2NVX - chains A and B of the 13 polymer chains in the assembly; structure by X-ray diffraction, 3.60 A resolution.

[Chain A]
Name: DNA-directed RNA polymerase II largest subunit
Source organism: Saccharomyces cerevisiae
Notes: EC 2.7.7.6
UniProt: P04050 (RPB1_YEAST); residues 1-1733 here = UniProt positions 1-1733
Sequence (1733 residues; row label = number of the first residue in the row):
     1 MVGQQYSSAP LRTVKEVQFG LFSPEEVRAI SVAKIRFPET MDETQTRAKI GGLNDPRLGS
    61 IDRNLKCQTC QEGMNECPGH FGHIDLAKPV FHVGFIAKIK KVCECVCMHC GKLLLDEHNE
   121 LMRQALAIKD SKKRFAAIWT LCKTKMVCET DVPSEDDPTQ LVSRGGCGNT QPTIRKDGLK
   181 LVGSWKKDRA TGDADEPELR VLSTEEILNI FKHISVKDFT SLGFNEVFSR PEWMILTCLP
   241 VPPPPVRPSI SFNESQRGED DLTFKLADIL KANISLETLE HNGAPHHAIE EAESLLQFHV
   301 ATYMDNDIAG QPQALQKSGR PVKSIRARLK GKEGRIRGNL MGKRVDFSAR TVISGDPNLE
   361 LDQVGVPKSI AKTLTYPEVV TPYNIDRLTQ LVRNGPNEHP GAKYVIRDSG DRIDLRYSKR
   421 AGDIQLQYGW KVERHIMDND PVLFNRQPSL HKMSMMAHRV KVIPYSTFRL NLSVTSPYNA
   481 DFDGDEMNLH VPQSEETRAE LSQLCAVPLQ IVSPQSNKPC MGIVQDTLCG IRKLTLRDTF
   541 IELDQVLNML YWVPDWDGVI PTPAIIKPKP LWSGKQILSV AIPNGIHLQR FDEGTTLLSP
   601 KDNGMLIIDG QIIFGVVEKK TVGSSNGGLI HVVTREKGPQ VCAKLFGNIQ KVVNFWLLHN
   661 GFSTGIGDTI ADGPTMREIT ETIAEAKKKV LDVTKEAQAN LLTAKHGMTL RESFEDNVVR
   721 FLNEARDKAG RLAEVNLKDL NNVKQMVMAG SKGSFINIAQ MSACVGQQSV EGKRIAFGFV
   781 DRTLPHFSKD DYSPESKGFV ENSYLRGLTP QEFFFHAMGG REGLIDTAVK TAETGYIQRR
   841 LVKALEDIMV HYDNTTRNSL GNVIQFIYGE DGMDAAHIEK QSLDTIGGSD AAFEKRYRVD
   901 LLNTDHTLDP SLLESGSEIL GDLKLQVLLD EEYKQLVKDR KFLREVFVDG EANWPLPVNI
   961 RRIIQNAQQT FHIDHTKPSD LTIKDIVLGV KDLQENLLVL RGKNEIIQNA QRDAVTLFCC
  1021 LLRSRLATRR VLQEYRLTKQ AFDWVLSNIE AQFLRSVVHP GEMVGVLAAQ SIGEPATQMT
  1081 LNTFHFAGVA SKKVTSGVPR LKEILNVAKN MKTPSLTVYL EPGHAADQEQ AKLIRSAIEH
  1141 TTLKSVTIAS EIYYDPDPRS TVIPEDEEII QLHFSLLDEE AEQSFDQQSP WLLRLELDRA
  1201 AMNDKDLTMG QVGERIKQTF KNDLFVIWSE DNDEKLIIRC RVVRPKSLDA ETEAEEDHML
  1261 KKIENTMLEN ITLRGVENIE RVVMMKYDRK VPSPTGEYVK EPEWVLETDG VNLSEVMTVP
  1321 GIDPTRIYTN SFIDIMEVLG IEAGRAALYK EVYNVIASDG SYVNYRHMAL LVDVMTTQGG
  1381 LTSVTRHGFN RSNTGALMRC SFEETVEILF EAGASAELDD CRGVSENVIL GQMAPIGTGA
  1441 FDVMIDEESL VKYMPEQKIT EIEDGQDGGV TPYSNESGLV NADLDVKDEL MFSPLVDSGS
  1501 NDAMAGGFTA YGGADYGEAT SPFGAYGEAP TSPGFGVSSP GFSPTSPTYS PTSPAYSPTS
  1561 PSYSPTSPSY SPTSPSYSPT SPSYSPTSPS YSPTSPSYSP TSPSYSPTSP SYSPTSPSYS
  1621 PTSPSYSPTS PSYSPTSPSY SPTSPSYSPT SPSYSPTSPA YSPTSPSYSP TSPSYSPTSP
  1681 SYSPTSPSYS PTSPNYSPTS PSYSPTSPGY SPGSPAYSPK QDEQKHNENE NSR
Unresolved in the structure: 1-2, 187-198, 1082-1091, 1177-1186, 1245-1253, 1446-1733
Ion coordination: Zn2+ site 1: Cys67, Cys70, Cys77; Zn2+ site 2 near Cys107 (its only coordinating residue here)
Residues lining bound ligands: deoxyuridine-5'-triphosphate (DUT): Arg446, Asn479, Asp481, Asp483, Asp485, Lys752, Thr831
Curated features (UniProtKB/Swiss-Prot):
  - region: Pro248 to Asp260 (Lid loop), Asn306 to Lys323 (Rudder loop), Pro810 to Glu822 (Bridging helix)
  - binding site (Zn(2+)): Cys67, Cys70, Cys77, His80, Cys107, Cys110, Cys148, Cys167
  - binding site (Mg(2+)): Asp481, Asp483, Asp485
  - modified residue: Thr1471 (Phosphothreonine)
  - cross-link (Glycyl lysine isopeptide (Lys-Gly)): Lys695 (interchain with G-Cter in ubiquitin), Lys1246 (interchain with G-Cter in ubiquitin), Lys1350 (interchain with G-Cter in ubiquitin)
  - natural variant: Ser1653 to Pro1659 (deletion: In strain: A364A)
  - mutagenesis: Lys1246 (K1246R: Impairs ubiquitination during transcription stress)
What the authors report for this chain:
  - catalytic residues: His1085 (proposed by the authors, not directly observed)
  - mutagenesis - R446A: abolished growth

[Chain B]
Name: DNA-directed RNA polymerase II 140 kDa polypeptide
Source organism: Saccharomyces cerevisiae
Notes: EC 2.7.7.6
UniProt: P08518 (RPB2_YEAST); numbering as in UniProt (aligned over 1-1224)
Sequence (1224 residues; each row starts with the number of its first residue):
     1 MSDLANSEKY YDEDPYGFED ESAPITAEDS WAVISAFFRE KGLVSQQLDS FNQFVDYTLQ
    61 DIICEDSTLI LEQLAQHTTE SDNISRKYEI SFGKIYVTKP MVNESDGVTH ALYPQEARLR
   121 NLTYSSGLFV DVKKRTYEAI DVPGRELKYE LIAEESEDDS ESGKVFIGRL PIMLRSKNCY
   181 LSEATESDLY KLKECPFDMG GYFIINGSEK VLIAQERSAG NIVQVFKKAA PSPISHVAEI
   241 RSALEKGSRF ISTLQVKLYG REGSSARTIK ATLPYIKQDI PIVIIFRALG IIPDGEILEH
   301 ICYDVNDWQM LEMLKPCVED GFVIQDRETA LDFIGRRGTA LGIKKEKRIQ YAKDILQKEF
   361 LPHITQLEGF ESRKAFFLGY MINRLLLCAL DRKDQDDRDH FGKKRLDLAG PLLAQLFKTL
   421 FKKLTKDIFR YMQRTVEEAH DFNMKLAINA KTITSGLKYA LATGNWGEQK KAMSSRAGVS
   481 QVLNRYTYSS TLSHLRRTNT PIGRDGKLAK PRQLHNTHWG LVCPAETPEG QACGLVKNLS
   541 LMSCISVGTD PMPIITFLSE WGMEPLEDYV PHQSPDATRV FVNGVWHGVH RNPARLMETL
   601 RTLRRKGDIN PEVSMIRDIR EKELKIFTDA GRVYRPLFIV EDDESLGHKE LKVRKGHIAK
   661 LMATEYQDIE GGFEDVEEYT WSSLLNEGLV EYIDAEEEES ILIAMQPEDL EPAEANEEND
   721 LDVDPAKRIR VSHHATTFTH CEIHPSMILG VAASIIPFPD HNQSPRNTYQ SAMGKQAMGV
   781 FLTNYNVRMD TMANILYYPQ KPLGTTRAME YLKFRELPAG QNAIVAIACY SGYNQEDSMI
   841 MNQSSIDRGL FRSLFFRSYM DQEKKYGMSI TETFEKPQRT NTLRMKHGTY DKLDDDGLIA
   901 PGVRVSGEDV IIGKTTPISP DEEELGQRTA YHSKRDASTP LRSTENGIVD QVLVTTNQDG
   961 LKFVKVRVRT TKIPQIGDKF ASRHGQKGTI GITYRREDMP FTAEGIVPDL IINPHAIPSR
  1021 MTVAHLIECL LSKVAALSGN EGDASPFTDI TVEGISKLLR EHGYQSRGFE VMYNGHTGKK
  1081 LMAQIFFGPT YYQRLRHMVD DKIHARARGP MQVLTRQPVE GRSRDGGLRF GEMERDCMIA
  1141 HGAASFLKER LMEASDAFRV HICGICGLMT VIAKLNHNQF ECKGCDNKID IYQIHIPYAA
  1201 KLLFQELMAM NITPRLYTDR SRDF
Unresolved in the structure: 1-19, 71-87, 135-163, 438-445, 503-508, 669-676, 715-721, 866-868, 922-932, 1223-1224
Residues lining bound ligands: deoxyuridine-5'-triphosphate (DUT): Glu529, Arg766, Tyr769, Asp837, Lys987, Ser1019, Arg1020

[Chain A / chain B interface]
Residue-residue contacts - 399 pairs, chain A then chain B:
  Gln4(A) - Arg1159(B)  hydrogen bond
  Gln5(A) - Arg1159(B)
  Gln5(A) - Leu1175(B)
  Tyr6(A) - Leu1175(B)
  Ser7(A) - Arg1159(B)
  Ser7(A) - Gln1193(B)  hydrogen bond
  Ser8(A) - Asn1178(B)
  Ser8(A) - Phe1180(B)
  Ala9(A) - Phe1180(B)  hydrophobic
  Ala9(A) - Ile1191(B)
  Ala9(A) - Gln1193(B)
  Pro10(A) - Ile1191(B)
  Pro10(A) - Tyr1192(B)
  Pro10(A) - Gln1193(B)  hydrogen bond (backbone-backbone)
  Leu11(A) - Gln1193(B)
  Leu11(A) - Ile1194(B)  hydrophobic
  Leu11(A) - His1195(B)
  Arg12(A) - Tyr1192(B)  hydrogen bond
  Arg12(A) - Gln1193(B)  hydrogen bond (backbone-backbone)
  Arg12(A) - Ile1194(B)
  Arg12(A) - Thr1218(B)
  Thr13(A) - Thr1218(B)
  Val14(A) - Leu1216(B)  hydrophobic
  Lys15(A) - Tyr1217(B)  hydrogen bond (backbone-backbone)
  Lys15(A) - Thr1218(B)  hydrogen bond (side chain-backbone)
  Lys15(A) - Asp1219(B)
  Lys15(A) - Arg1220(B)
  Glu16(A) - Arg1215(B)
  Glu16(A) - Leu1216(B)
  Glu16(A) - Tyr1217(B)  hydrogen bond (backbone-backbone)
  Glu16(A) - Arg1220(B)
  Glu16(A) - Ser1221(B)
  Glu16(A) - Arg1222(B)
  Val17(A) - Arg1215(B)
  Gln18(A) - Thr1213(B)
  Gln18(A) - Pro1214(B)
  Gln18(A) - Arg1215(B)  hydrogen bond (backbone-backbone)
  Phe19(A) - Thr1213(B)
  Phe19(A) - Pro1214(B)  hydrophobic
  Gly20(A) - Ile1212(B)
  Gly20(A) - Thr1213(B)  hydrogen bond (backbone-backbone)
  Leu21(A) - Asn1211(B)
  Leu21(A) - Thr1213(B)  hydrogen bond (backbone-side chain)
  Phe22(A) - Met1208(B)
  Phe22(A) - Asn1211(B)  hydrogen bond (backbone-side chain)
  Phe22(A) - Ile1212(B)
  Phe22(A) - Thr1213(B)
  Glu26(A) - Leu1168(B)
  Glu26(A) - Thr1213(B)
  Glu26(A) - Arg1215(B)  salt bridge
  Ile30(A) - Thr1170(B)
  Arg47(A) - Pro920(B)  hydrogen bond (side chain-backbone)
  Gln68(A) - Ile1172(B)
  Thr69(A) - Ala1173(B)
  Thr69(A) - Lys1174(B)
  Gln71(A) - Leu1175(B)
  Gln71(A) - His1177(B)
  Glu72(A) - Ala1173(B)
  Glu72(A) - Leu1175(B)
  Met74(A) - Arg1116(B)
  Glu76(A) - Phe1158(B)
  Glu76(A) - Arg1159(B)  salt bridge
  Pro78(A) - Lys1201(B)  hydrogen bond (backbone-side chain)
  Pro78(A) - Gln1205(B)  hydrogen bond (backbone-side chain)
  Gly79(A) - Gln1205(B)  hydrogen bond (backbone-side chain)
  Phe81(A) - Met1208(B)  hydrophobic
  His92(A) - Met1210(B)
  Phe228(A) - Arg1215(B)
  Leu236(A) - Asn1211(B)
  Pro240(A) - Met1208(B)
  Pro240(A) - Ala1209(B)
  Pro240(A) - Asn1211(B)
  Pro242(A) - Ala1209(B)  hydrophobic
  Pro243(A) - Gln1205(B)
  Pro245(A) - Tyr1198(B)  hydrogen bond (backbone-side chain)
  Val246(A) - Leu1114(B)
  Val246(A) - Gln1205(B)
  Pro248(A) - Leu1114(B)
  Phe252(A) - Lys865(B)
  Asn253(A) - Ile918(B)
  Glu254(A) - Arg884(B)  salt bridge
  Glu254(A) - Ile918(B)
  Glu254(A) - Arg935(B)  hydrogen bond (backbone-side chain)
  Ser255(A) - Ile918(B)
  Tyr303(A) - Ala1209(B)
  Met304(A) - Met1210(B)
  Arg320(A) - Lys471(B)
  Pro321(A) - Lys471(B)
  Ile325(A) - Glu1206(B)
  Ile325(A) - Met1210(B)  hydrophobic
  Arg328(A) - Glu1206(B)  salt bridge
  Leu329(A) - Leu1203(B)  hydrophobic
  Leu329(A) - Glu1206(B)
  Arg335(A) - Leu1114(B)
  Arg335(A) - Leu1202(B)
  Arg335(A) - Glu1206(B)  salt bridge
  Ile336(A) - Leu1203(B)  hydrophobic
  Arg337(A) - Arg1129(B)  hydrogen bond (backbone-side chain)
  Arg337(A) - Glu1132(B)  salt bridge
  Gly338(A) - Arg1129(B)  hydrogen bond (backbone-side chain)
  Asn339(A) - Gln1117(B)  hydrogen bond (backbone-side chain)
  Asn339(A) - Ala1199(B)
  Leu340(A) - Ala1199(B)  hydrophobic
  Leu340(A) - Ala1200(B)
  Met341(A) - Glu1132(B)
  Met341(A) - Arg1135(B)
  Gly342(A) - Arg1129(B)  hydrogen bond (backbone-side chain)
  Gly342(A) - Phe1130(B)
  Gly342(A) - Glu1132(B)
  Lys343(A) - Gln1117(B)
  Lys343(A) - Arg1129(B)
  Lys343(A) - Phe1130(B)  hydrogen bond (backbone-backbone)
  Lys343(A) - Leu1151(B)
  Lys343(A) - Ser1155(B)
  Lys343(A) - Asp1156(B)  salt bridge
  Lys343(A) - Pro1197(B)
  Arg344(A) - Gln1117(B)
  Arg344(A) - Pro1118(B)
  Arg344(A) - Val1119(B)
  Arg344(A) - Glu1120(B)
  Arg344(A) - Gly1127(B)
  Arg344(A) - Leu1128(B)
  Arg344(A) - Arg1129(B)
  Arg344(A) - Ser1155(B)
  Val345(A) - Gly1127(B)
  Val345(A) - Leu1128(B)  hydrogen bond (backbone-backbone)
  Val345(A) - Phe1130(B)  hydrophobic
  Val345(A) - Arg1150(B)
  Asp346(A) - Arg1106(B)  salt bridge
  Asp346(A) - Arg1108(B)
  Asp346(A) - Met1111(B)
  Asp346(A) - Pro1118(B)
  Asp346(A) - Arg1150(B)  hydrogen bond (backbone-side chain)
  Asp346(A) - Ala1154(B)
  Asp346(A) - Ser1155(B)
  Phe347(A) - Arg1106(B)  hydrogen bond (backbone-backbone)
  Phe347(A) - Ala1107(B)  hydrophobic
  Phe347(A) - Arg1108(B)
  Phe347(A) - Arg1150(B)  hydrogen bond (backbone-side chain)
  Ser348(A) - Ala1105(B)
  Ser348(A) - Arg1106(B)  hydrogen bond (backbone-backbone)
  Ser348(A) - Leu1128(B)
  Ala349(A) - His1104(B)
  Ala349(A) - Ala1105(B)  hydrophobic
  Ala349(A) - Leu1128(B)
  Arg350(A) - Ile1103(B)
  Arg350(A) - His1104(B)  hydrogen bond (backbone-backbone)
  Arg350(A) - Leu1128(B)
  Thr351(A) - Ile1103(B)
  Gly355(A) - Tyr833(B)
  Asp356(A) - Tyr833(B)  hydrogen bond
  Pro357(A) - Gly832(B)
  Pro357(A) - Tyr833(B)
  Asn358(A) - Tyr833(B)
  Ile370(A) - Ala1105(B)  hydrophobic
  Thr373(A) - Ala1105(B)
  Thr373(A) - Ala1107(B)
  Leu374(A) - Arg1106(B)
  Leu374(A) - Ala1107(B)  hydrophobic
  Arg412(A) - Arg1108(B)
  Tyr417(A) - His887(B)  hydrogen bond
  Glu433(A) - Arg1108(B)  salt bridge
  Leu443(A) - Met1138(B)  hydrophobic
  Leu443(A) - Phe1146(B)  hydrophobic
  Asn445(A) - Glu1134(B)
  Gln447(A) - Glu1134(B)
  Ser449(A) - Met1133(B)
  Ser449(A) - Glu1134(B)  hydrogen bond
  Ser449(A) - Cys1137(B)
  His451(A) - Cys1137(B)  hydrogen bond (backbone-side chain)
  Lys452(A) - Ala1140(B)
  Lys452(A) - His1141(B)
  Met455(A) - Phe1130(B)  hydrophobic
  Met455(A) - Glu1134(B)
  Met455(A) - Cys1137(B)  hydrophobic
  Met455(A) - Met1138(B)  hydrophobic
  Met455(A) - His1141(B)  hydrogen bond (backbone-side chain)
  Tyr465(A) - Ile976(B)  hydrophobic
  Ser466(A) - Gln975(B)
  Ser466(A) - Ile976(B)
  Ser466(A) - Asp1100(B)  hydrogen bond
  Ser466(A) - Ile1103(B)
  Thr467(A) - Ile976(B)
  Thr467(A) - Gly977(B)
  Arg469(A) - Ile976(B)
  Arg469(A) - Gly991(B)  hydrogen bond (side chain-backbone)
  Arg469(A) - Ile992(B)
  Leu472(A) - Gln835(B)
  Ala480(A) - Glu836(B)
  Asp481(A) - Glu836(B)
  Asp481(A) - Asp837(B)
  Phe482(A) - Gln835(B)
  Phe482(A) - Glu836(B)  hydrogen bond (backbone-backbone)
  Phe482(A) - Asp837(B)
  Phe482(A) - Ser838(B)
  Phe482(A) - Thr989(B)  hydrogen bond (backbone-side chain)
  Asp483(A) - Asp837(B)  hydrogen bond (backbone-backbone)
  Asp483(A) - Lys979(B)
  Asp483(A) - Lys987(B)
  Gly484(A) - Thr989(B)
  Glu486(A) - Lys1102(B)
  Asn488(A) - Leu1128(B)
  His490(A) - Phe1130(B)
  His490(A) - Arg1150(B)  hydrogen bond
  Val491(A) - Arg1150(B)  hydrogen bond (backbone-side chain)
  Pro492(A) - Glu1149(B)
  Gln493(A) - Glu1149(B)  hydrogen bond (backbone-side chain)
  Ser494(A) - Glu1149(B)  hydrogen bond
  Thr497(A) - Ser1145(B)
  Thr497(A) - Phe1146(B)
  Thr497(A) - Glu1149(B)  hydrogen bond
  Glu500(A) - Ala1143(B)
  Glu500(A) - Ala1144(B)  hydrogen bond (side chain-backbone)
  Glu500(A) - Ser1145(B)  hydrogen bond (side chain-backbone)
  Glu500(A) - Phe1146(B)
  Leu501(A) - Phe1146(B)  hydrophobic
  Leu504(A) - His1141(B)
  Cys505(A) - Met1138(B)  hydrophobic
  Cys505(A) - His1141(B)
  Val524(A) - Gln835(B)
  Gln525(A) - Gln835(B)
  Gln525(A) - Glu836(B)  hydrogen bond
  Gln525(A) - His1015(B)
  Asp526(A) - Cys829(B)  hydrogen bond
  Asp526(A) - Asn834(B)
  Asp526(A) - Gln835(B)
  Asp526(A) - Asn1013(B)  hydrogen bond
  Asp526(A) - His1015(B)
  Cys529(A) - His1015(B)
  Asp544(A) - Lys1079(B)  salt bridge
  Gln545(A) - Lys1079(B)
  Asn654(A) - Gln835(B)
  Leu657(A) - Cys829(B)  hydrophobic
  Leu658(A) - Tyr830(B)  hydrophobic
  Leu658(A) - Ser831(B)
  Leu658(A) - Asn1074(B)  hydrogen bond (backbone-side chain)
  Leu658(A) - Leu1081(B)
  His659(A) - Asn1074(B)  hydrogen bond
  His659(A) - Thr1077(B)
  Asn660(A) - Leu1081(B)
  Asn660(A) - Met1082(B)  hydrogen bond (backbone-backbone)
  Asn660(A) - Ala1083(B)  hydrogen bond (backbone-backbone)
  Gly661(A) - Ala1083(B)
  Phe662(A) - Ile827(B)
  Phe662(A) - Ala828(B)
  Phe662(A) - Cys829(B)  hydrogen bond (backbone-backbone)
  Phe662(A) - Pro1014(B)
  Ser663(A) - Ile827(B)  hydrogen bond (side chain-backbone)
  Ser663(A) - Pro1014(B)
  Ser663(A) - Phe1069(B)
  Ser663(A) - Gln1084(B)
  Ser663(A) - Ile1085(B)
  Ser663(A) - Phe1086(B)  hydrogen bond (side chain-backbone)
  Thr664(A) - Ile827(B)
  Thr664(A) - Pro1014(B)
  Thr664(A) - Phe1086(B)
  Gly665(A) - Leu1026(B)
  Gly665(A) - Phe1069(B)
  Gly665(A) - Phe1086(B)
  Ile666(A) - Leu1026(B)  hydrophobic
  Ile666(A) - Ile1027(B)
  Ile666(A) - Leu1030(B)  hydrophobic
  Ile666(A) - Val1052(B)  hydrophobic
  Ile666(A) - Arg1067(B)
  Gly667(A) - Arg1067(B)
  Ile670(A) - Val1052(B)  hydrophobic
  Ile670(A) - Arg1067(B)
  Met746(A) - Pro1014(B)
  Met746(A) - His1015(B)
  Ser751(A) - His1015(B)
  Lys752(A) - Glu836(B)  salt bridge
  Lys752(A) - His1015(B)
  Lys752(A) - Pro1018(B)
  Lys752(A) - Ser1019(B)
  Asn757(A) - Pro1018(B)
  Asn757(A) - Met1021(B)
  Gln760(A) - Met1021(B)
  Met761(A) - Met1021(B)  hydrophobic
  Glu771(A) - Lys510(B)
  Ala776(A) - Asn516(B)
  Gly778(A) - Asp397(B)
  Gly778(A) - His515(B)
  Gly778(A) - Asn516(B)  hydrogen bond (backbone-side chain)
  Phe779(A) - Thr517(B)
  Phe779(A) - Glu698(B)
  Phe779(A) - Glu699(B)
  Val780(A) - Asp394(B)
  Val780(A) - Glu699(B)  hydrogen bond (backbone-side chain)
  Arg782(A) - Glu698(B)  hydrogen bond (side chain-backbone)
  Arg782(A) - Glu699(B)  salt bridge
  Arg782(A) - Ile701(B)  hydrogen bond (side chain-backbone)
  Arg782(A) - Leu702(B)
  Thr783(A) - Asn516(B)
  Pro785(A) - Glu698(B)
  Pro785(A) - Ile701(B)
  Pro785(A) - Leu702(B)
  Pro785(A) - Ile703(B)  hydrogen bond (backbone-backbone)
  His786(A) - Trp519(B)  hydrogen bond
  His786(A) - Leu702(B)
  His786(A) - Ile703(B)
  His786(A) - Met705(B)  hydrogen bond
  His786(A) - Glu742(B)
  Phe787(A) - Leu702(B)
  Ser788(A) - Ala735(B)
  Lys789(A) - Arg620(B)
  Glu795(A) - Val731(B)
  Glu801(A) - Ile729(B)
  Asn802(A) - Arg728(B)
  Asn802(A) - Ile729(B)  hydrogen bond (side chain-backbone)
  Tyr804(A) - His761(B)  hydrogen bond (backbone-side chain)
  Tyr804(A) - Asn762(B)
  Tyr804(A) - Gln763(B)
  Tyr804(A) - Val1023(B)  hydrophobic
  Leu805(A) - His761(B)  hydrogen bond (backbone-side chain)
  Leu805(A) - Val1052(B)  hydrophobic
  Arg806(A) - Pro725(B)  hydrogen bond (side chain-backbone)
  Arg806(A) - Arg728(B)
  Arg806(A) - Ile729(B)
  Arg806(A) - His761(B)
  Gly807(A) - Arg728(B)  hydrogen bond (backbone-side chain)
  Gly807(A) - Asp760(B)
  Gly807(A) - His761(B)
  Leu808(A) - Arg728(B)  hydrogen bond (backbone-side chain)
  Leu808(A) - Asp760(B)  hydrogen bond (backbone-backbone)
  Thr809(A) - Phe1047(B)
  Pro810(A) - Trp519(B)
  Pro810(A) - Met705(B)  hydrophobic
  Pro810(A) - Phe1047(B)  hydrophobic
  Gln811(A) - Met705(B)
  Gln811(A) - Val731(B)
  Phe813(A) - Pro759(B)
  Phe813(A) - Ser764(B)
  Phe813(A) - Asn767(B)
  Phe814(A) - Leu514(B)  hydrophobic
  Phe814(A) - His515(B)
  Phe814(A) - Asn516(B)
  Phe814(A) - Trp519(B)  hydrophobic
  His816(A) - Gln763(B)
  His816(A) - Ser764(B)  hydrogen bond (side chain-backbone)
  Ala817(A) - Leu514(B)  hydrophobic
  Ala817(A) - Pro524(B)  hydrophobic
  Ala817(A) - Ser764(B)  hydrogen bond (backbone-side chain)
  Met818(A) - Leu514(B)
  Met818(A) - Asn516(B)
  Gly820(A) - Pro765(B)
  Arg821(A) - Arg512(B)
  Arg821(A) - Leu514(B)
  Arg821(A) - Pro524(B)  hydrogen bond (side chain-backbone)
  Arg821(A) - Gly534(B)
  Arg821(A) - Lys537(B)
  Glu822(A) - Gln513(B)
  Leu824(A) - Glu529(B)
  Leu824(A) - Thr768(B)
  Leu824(A) - Tyr769(B)
  Ile825(A) - Arg512(B)
  Ile825(A) - Gln513(B)
  Ile825(A) - Cys533(B)  hydrophobic
  Ala828(A) - Gly530(B)
  Val842(A) - Asp1136(B)
  Lys843(A) - Glu1132(B)
  Lys843(A) - Arg1135(B)
  Met1063(A) - Ile1139(B)
  Val1066(A) - Asp1136(B)
  Gln1070(A) - Asp1136(B)
  Gln1070(A) - Cys1137(B)
  Gln1070(A) - Ala1140(B)
  Lys1144(A) - Glu262(B)
  Lys1261(A) - Lys315(B)
  Asn1265(A) - Ser265(B)  hydrogen bond
  Leu1409(A) - Leu1207(B)  hydrophobic
  Leu1409(A) - Ile1212(B)
  Phe1410(A) - Met1210(B)  hydrophobic
  Phe1410(A) - Ile1212(B)  hydrophobic
  Leu1418(A) - Arg1222(B)
  Arg1422(A) - Arg1220(B)
  Val1424(A) - Arg1135(B)
  Val1424(A) - Ile1139(B)  hydrophobic
  Ser1425(A) - Arg1135(B)  hydrogen bond
  Val1428(A) - Arg1135(B)
  Val1428(A) - Leu1151(B)  hydrophobic
  Ile1429(A) - Pro1197(B)
  Ile1429(A) - Ala1200(B)
  Leu1430(A) - His1195(B)
  Leu1430(A) - Ile1196(B)
  Leu1430(A) - Pro1197(B)
  Leu1430(A) - Phe1204(B)  hydrophobic
  Leu1430(A) - Leu1216(B)  hydrophobic
  Gly1431(A) - Lys1148(B)
  Gly1431(A) - Met1152(B)
  Gly1431(A) - Pro1197(B)
  Met1433(A) - Ser1145(B)  hydrogen bond
  Ala1434(A) - Ala1144(B)
  Ile1436(A) - Ile1139(B)  hydrophobic
  Ile1436(A) - Gly1142(B)
  Ile1436(A) - Ala1144(B)
  Gly1437(A) - Gly1142(B)
  Thr1438(A) - Gly1142(B)  hydrogen bond (side chain-backbone)
  Thr1438(A) - Ala1144(B)
  Thr1438(A) - Ser1145(B)
Other interface residues (no listed pair), chain A (225 interface residues in all): Ala29, Asp62, Arg63, Cys70, Asn75, Trp233, Cys238, Leu239, Val352, Ile353, Ser354, Ser369, Thr375, Tyr404, Arg416, Pro448, Leu450, Thr475, Glu496, Gln510, Thr527, Asp668, Thr680, Asn742, Gly753, Phe777, Leu784, Gln838, Arg839, Glu846, Glu1062, Glu1269, Ser1401, Val1406, Gln1432, Gly1439
Other interface residues (no listed pair), chain B (202 interface residues in all): Gly263, His400, His518, Thr527, Ser700, Ala704, Arg730, Pro745, Ile748, Leu749, Asp921, Gly988, Ile990, Thr993, Glu1053, Val1099, Gly1109, Thr1115, Gly1131, Leu1147, Glu1153, Val1160, His1161, Asn1176, Lys1183

[Overview]
225 residues of chain A face 202 of chain B across their interface, with 77 hydrogen bonds and 12 salt
bridges. Polar pairs include Glu26(A)-Arg1215(B), Glu76(A)-Arg1159(B) and Glu254(A)-Arg884(B).
Deoxyuridine-5'-triphosphate is bound between chain A and chain B. The paper reports the catalytic residue
His1085(A); R446A of chain A abolishes growth.
Here chain A is DNA-directed RNA polymerase II largest subunit and chain B is DNA-directed RNA polymerase II
140 kDa polypeptide, both from Saccharomyces cerevisiae. Entry 2NVX (RNA polymerase II elongation complex in 5
mM Mg+2 with 2'-dUTP) was determined by X-ray diffraction together with 2E2H, 2E2I, 2E2J, 2NVQ, 2NVT, 2NVY,
2NVZ and 2YU9 from the same study.
